8PEU - chains F and a of the 24 polymer chains in the assembly; structure by electron microscopy, 3.70 A resolution.

[Chain F]
Molecule: Transcription termination factor Rho
From: Escherichia coli
Notes: EC 3.6.4.-
UniProtKB: A0A0A0GPI6 (A0A0A0GPI6_ECOLX); residues 1-419 here correspond to UniProt positions 25-443 (UniProt number = residue number + 24)
Chain sequence (419 residues; row label = number of the first residue in the row):
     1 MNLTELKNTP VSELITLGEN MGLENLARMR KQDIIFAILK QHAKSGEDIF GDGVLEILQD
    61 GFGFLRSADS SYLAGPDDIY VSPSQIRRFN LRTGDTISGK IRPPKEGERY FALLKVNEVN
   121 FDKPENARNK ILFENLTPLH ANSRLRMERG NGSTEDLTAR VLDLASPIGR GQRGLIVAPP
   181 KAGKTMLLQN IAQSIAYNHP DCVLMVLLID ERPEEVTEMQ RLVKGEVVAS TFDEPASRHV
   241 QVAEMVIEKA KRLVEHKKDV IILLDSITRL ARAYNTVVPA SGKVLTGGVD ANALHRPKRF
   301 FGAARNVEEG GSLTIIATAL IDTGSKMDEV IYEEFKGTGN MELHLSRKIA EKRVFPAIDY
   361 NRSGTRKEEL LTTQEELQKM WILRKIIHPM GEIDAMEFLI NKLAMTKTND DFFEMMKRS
From the paper describing this entry:
  - binding site for ATP-gamma-S: Lys181, Met186, Arg212, Phe355, Arg366
  - catalytic residues: Glu211, Asp265

[Chain a]
Molecule: Polarity suppression protein
From: Enterobacteria phage P4
UniProtKB: P05460 (VPSU_BPP4); residue numbers follow UniProt; this construct covers 1-190
Chain sequence (190 residues; numbered 1 to 190; the number before each row is that of its first residue):
     1 MESTALQQAF DTCQNNKAAW LQRKNELAAA EQEYLRLLSG EGRNVSRLDE LRNIIEVRKW
    61 QVNQAAGRYI RSHEAVQHIS IRDRLNDFMQ QHGTALAAAL APELMGYSEL TAIARNCAIQ
   121 RATDALREAL LSWLAKGEKI NYSAQDSDIL TTIGFRPDVA SVDDSREKFT PAQNMIFSRK
   181 SAQLASRQSV
Unresolved in the structure: 1-3
From the paper describing this entry:
  - binding site for ATP-gamma-S: Ala172, Met175

[How chain F and chain a interact]
Contacting residue pairs - 28 pairs, chain F then chain a:
  Asn142(F) with Glu50(a); Gln183(a), hydrogen bond; Arg187(a)
  Ser143(F) with Ser46(a)
  Arg144(F) with Ser46(a), hydrogen bond (backbone-side chain); Asp49(a)
  Arg146(F) with Val45(a)
  Arg170(F) with Ser46(a), hydrogen bond
  Tyr197(F) with Arg43(a), hydrogen bond (backbone-side chain)
  Asn198(F) with Arg43(a)
  His199(F) with Asn44(a), hydrogen bond; Val45(a); Ser46(a)
  Pro200(F) with Arg43(a)
  Asp201(F) with Asn44(a)
  Glu369(F) with Arg179(a), hydrogen bond (backbone-side chain); Lys180(a)
  Leu370(F) with Asn53(a); Arg179(a); Lys180(a)
  Thr372(F) with Asn53(a); Lys180(a)
  Thr373(F) with Arg52(a); Asn53(a); Glu56(a)
  Gln374(F) with Glu56(a); Gln173(a); Phe177(a)
Interface residues without a listed pair, chain F (16 interface residues in all): Leu371

[Summary]
The interface between chain F and chain a involves 16 residues on one side and 15 on the other, with 6
hydrogen bonds. Polar contacts include Asn142(F)-Gln183(a), Arg144(F)-Ser46(a) and Arg170(F)-Ser46(a). From
the paper: catalytic residues Glu211(F) and Asp265(F); a binding site for ATP-gamma-S at Lys181(F), Met186(F)
and Ala172(a) among others.
Chain F is Transcription termination factor Rho (Escherichia coli) and chain a is Polarity suppression protein
(Enterobacteria phage P4); the structure, Rho-ATPgS-Psu complex III, was determined by electron microscopy
together with 8PEW, 8PEX, 8PEY, 9GCS and 9GCT from the same study.
